Entry 1Y1V (X-ray diffraction, 3.80 A resolution); this record covers chains B and I of the 13 polymer chains in the assembly.

Chain B:
Molecule: DNA-directed RNA polymerase II 140 kDa polypeptide
Organism: Saccharomyces cerevisiae
Notes: EC 2.7.7.6
UniProtKB: P08518 (RPB2_YEAST); residues 1-1224 here = UniProt positions 1-1224
Sequence (1224 residues; each row starts with the number of its first residue):
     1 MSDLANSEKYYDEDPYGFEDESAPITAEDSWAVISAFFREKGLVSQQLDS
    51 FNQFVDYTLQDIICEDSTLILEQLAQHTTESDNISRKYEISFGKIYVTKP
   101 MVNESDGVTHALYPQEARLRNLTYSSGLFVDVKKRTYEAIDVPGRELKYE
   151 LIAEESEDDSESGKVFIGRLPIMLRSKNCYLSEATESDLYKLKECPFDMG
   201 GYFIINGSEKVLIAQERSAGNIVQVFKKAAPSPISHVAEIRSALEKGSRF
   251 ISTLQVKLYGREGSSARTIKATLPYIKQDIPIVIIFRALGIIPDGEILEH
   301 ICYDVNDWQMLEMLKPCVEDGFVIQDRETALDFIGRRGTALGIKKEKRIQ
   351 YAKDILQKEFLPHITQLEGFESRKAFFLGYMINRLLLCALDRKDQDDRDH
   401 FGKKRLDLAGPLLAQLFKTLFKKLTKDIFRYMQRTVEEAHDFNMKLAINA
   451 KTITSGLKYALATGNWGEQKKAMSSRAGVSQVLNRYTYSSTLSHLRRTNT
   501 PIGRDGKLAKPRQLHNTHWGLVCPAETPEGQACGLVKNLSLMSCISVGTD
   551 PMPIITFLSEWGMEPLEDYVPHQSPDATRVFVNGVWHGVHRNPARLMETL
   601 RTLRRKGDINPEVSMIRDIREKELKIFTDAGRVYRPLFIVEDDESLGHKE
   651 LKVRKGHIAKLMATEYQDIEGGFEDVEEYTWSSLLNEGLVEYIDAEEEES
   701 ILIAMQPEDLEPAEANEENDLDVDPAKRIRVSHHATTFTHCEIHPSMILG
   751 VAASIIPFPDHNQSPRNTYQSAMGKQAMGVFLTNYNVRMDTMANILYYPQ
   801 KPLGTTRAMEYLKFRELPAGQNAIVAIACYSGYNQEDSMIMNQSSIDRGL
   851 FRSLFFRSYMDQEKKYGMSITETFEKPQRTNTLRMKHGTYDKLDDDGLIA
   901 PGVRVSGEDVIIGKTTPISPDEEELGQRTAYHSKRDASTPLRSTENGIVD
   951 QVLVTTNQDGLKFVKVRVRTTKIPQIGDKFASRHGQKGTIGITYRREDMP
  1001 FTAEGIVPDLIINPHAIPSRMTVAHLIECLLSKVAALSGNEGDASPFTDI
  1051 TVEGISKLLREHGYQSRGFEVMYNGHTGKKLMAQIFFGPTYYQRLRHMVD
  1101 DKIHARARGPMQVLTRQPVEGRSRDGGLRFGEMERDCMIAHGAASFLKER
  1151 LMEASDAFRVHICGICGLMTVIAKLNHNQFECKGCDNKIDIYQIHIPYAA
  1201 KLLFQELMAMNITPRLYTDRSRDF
Not modelled in the structure: 1-19, 71-89, 135-163, 336-344, 438-445, 669-677, 716-721, 920-932
Ion coordination: Zn2+: Cys1163, Cys1166, Cys1182, Cys1185
Reported in the primary citation:
  - catalytic residues: Asp837 (citing earlier work)

Chain I:
Molecule: DNA-directed RNA polymerase II subunit 9
Organism: Saccharomyces cerevisiae
Notes: EC 2.7.7.6
UniProtKB: P27999 (RPB9_YEAST); residue numbers follow UniProt; this construct covers 1-122
Sequence (122 residues; row label = number of the first residue in the row):
     1 MTTFRFCRDCNNMLYPREDKENNRLLFECRTCSYVEEAGSPLVYRHELIT
    51 NIGETAGVVQDIGSDPTLPRSDRECPKCHSRENVFFQSQQRRKDTSMVLF
   101 FVCLSCSHIFTSDQKNKRTQFS
Not modelled in the structure: 1, 121-122
Swiss-Prot annotation at these positions:
  - zinc finger: Cys7 to Cys32 (C4-type), Ser71 to Thr111 (TFIIS-type)
  - binding site (Zn(2+)): Cys7, Cys10, Cys29, Cys32, Cys75, Cys78, Cys103, Cys106
  - modified residue: Ser40 (Phosphoserine)
Ion coordination: Zn2+ site 1: Cys7, Cys10, Cys29, Cys32; Zn2+ site 2: Cys75, Cys78, Cys103, Cys106

Chain B / chain I interface:
Pairs across the interface - 35 pairs, chain B then chain I:
  Gly263(B) with His46(I)
  Pro293(B) with Asn11(I); Asn12(I)
  Asp294(B) with Asn11(I); Asn12(I), hydrogen bond; Met13(I)
  Gly295(B) with Phe6(I)
  Trp308(B) with Glu47(I)
  Lys315(B) with Thr2(I); Phe4(I)
  Glu319(B) with Tyr15(I)
  Phe322(B) with Tyr15(I); Arg30(I)
  Gln325(B) with Asn12(I), hydrogen bond; Thr31(I), hydrogen bond
  Asp391(B) with Gln90(I); Arg91(I), hydrogen bond (backbone-backbone); Arg92(I)
  Arg392(B) with Gln89(I); Arg91(I)
  Lys393(B) with Arg91(I)
  Asp394(B) with Arg91(I), salt bridge
  Arg617(B) with Asp61(I), salt bridge
  Ile619(B) with Val59(I); Asp61(I); Ser64(I)
  Arg620(B) with Phe86(I); Gln89(I), hydrogen bond
  Lys622(B) with Val59(I)
  Glu699(B) with Thr67(I)
  Ser700(B) with Thr67(I)
  Ile701(B) with Thr67(I)
  Thr737(B) with Pro66(I); Arg70(I)
  Thr739(B) with Pro66(I)
Also at the interface, not in a pair above, chain B (26 interface residues in all): Ile292, Gln309, Glu312, Ala594
Also at the interface, not in a pair above, chain I (28 interface residues in all): Arg45, Thr50, Ala56, Ile62, Asp65, Leu68

Overview:
The interface between chain B and chain I involves 26 residues on one side and 28 on the other, with 5
hydrogen bonds and 2 salt bridges. Polar pairs include Asp394(B)-Arg91(I), Arg617(B)-Asp61(I) and
Asp294(B)-Asn12(I). Cys1163(B), Cys1166(B), Cys1182(B) and Cys1185(B) coordinate Zn2+. UniProt lists 8
Zn2+-binding residues on chain I. From the paper: the catalytic residue Asp837(B).
Here chain B is DNA-directed RNA polymerase II 140 kDa polypeptide and chain I is DNA-directed RNA polymerase
II subunit 9, both from Saccharomyces cerevisiae. Entry 1Y1V (Refined RNA Polymerase II-TFIIS complex) was
determined by X-ray diffraction together with 1Y1W, 1Y77 and 1Y1Y from the same study.
